5UIS - chain A; structure by X-ray diffraction, 2.50 A resolution.

[Chain A]
Protein: Interleukin-1 receptor-associated kinase 4
From: Homo sapiens
Notes: EC 2.7.11.1
Reference sequence: Q9NWZ3 (IRAK4_HUMAN); residues 154-460 here = UniProt positions 154-460
Chain sequence (323 residues; row label = number of the first residue in the row):
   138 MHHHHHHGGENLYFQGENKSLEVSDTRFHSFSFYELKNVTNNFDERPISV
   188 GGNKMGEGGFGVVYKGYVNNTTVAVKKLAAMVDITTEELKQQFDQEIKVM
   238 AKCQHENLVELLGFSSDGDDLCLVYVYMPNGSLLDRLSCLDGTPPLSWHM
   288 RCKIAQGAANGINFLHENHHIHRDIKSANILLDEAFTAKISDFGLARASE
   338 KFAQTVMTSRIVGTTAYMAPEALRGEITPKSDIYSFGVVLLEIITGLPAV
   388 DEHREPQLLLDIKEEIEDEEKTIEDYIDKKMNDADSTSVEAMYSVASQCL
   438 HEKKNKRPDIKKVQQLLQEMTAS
Disordered / not traced: 138-164, 196-197, 216-226, 336-343, 406-408, 459-460
Construct notes: initiating methionine (138); expression tag (139-153)
Modified positions: T342 (phosphothreonine; TPO); T345 (phosphothreonine; TPO)
Small-molecule neighbours: 8C1 (4-{[(3R)-piperidin-3-yl]oxy}-6-[(propan-2-yl)oxy]quinoline-7-carboxamide): M192, G193, E194, G195, V200, A211, K213, V246, Y262, V263, Y264, M265, G268, S269, D272, A315, N316, L318, S328, D329

[Overview]
Bound to chain A: compound 8C1.
Chain A is Interleukin-1 receptor-associated kinase 4 (Homo sapiens); the structure, Crystal structure of
IRAK4 in complex with compound 12, was determined by X-ray diffraction, deposited together with 5UIQ, 5UIR,
5UIT and 5UIU.
